PDB entry 8GDR | electron microscopy, 3.60 A resolution | chains D and F of the 7 polymer chains in the assembly

== Chain D ==
Name: Monoclonal antibody 002-S21B10 light chain variable domain
Source organism: Homo sapiens
Notes: antibody fragment or engineered binder
Amino-acid sequence (216 residues; numbered 1 to 216; the number before each row is that of its first residue):
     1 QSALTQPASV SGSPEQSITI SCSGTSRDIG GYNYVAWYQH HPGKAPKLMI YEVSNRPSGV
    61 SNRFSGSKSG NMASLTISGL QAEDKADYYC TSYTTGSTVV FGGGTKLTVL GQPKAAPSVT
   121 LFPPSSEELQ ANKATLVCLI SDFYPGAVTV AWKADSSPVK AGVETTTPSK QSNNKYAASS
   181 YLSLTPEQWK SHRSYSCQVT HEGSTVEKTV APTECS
Disulfides: Cys22-Cys90, Cys138-Cys197

== Chain F ==
Name: Spike glycoprotein
Source organism: Severe acute respiratory syndrome coronavirus 2
Reference sequence: P0DTC2 (SPIKE_SARS2); residue numbers follow UniProt; this construct covers 14-1149
Amino-acid sequence (1168 residues; each row starts with the number of its first residue; numbers below 1 keep their minus sign (Met-18 is residue -18)):
   -18 MGILPSPGMP ALLSLVSLLS VLLMGCVAET GTQCVNLTTR TQLPPAYTNS FTRGVYYPDK
    42 VFRSSVLHST QDLFLPFFSN VTWFHAIHVS GTNGTKRFDN PVLPFNDGVY FASTEKSNII
   102 RGWIFGTTLD SKTQSLLIVN NATNVVIKVC EFQFCNDPFL GVYYHKNNKS WMESEFRVYS
   162 SANNCTFEYV SQPFLMDLEG KQGNFKNLRE FVFKNIDGYF KIYSKHTPIN LVRDLPQGFS
   222 ALEPLVDLPI GINITRFQTL LALHRSYLTP GDSSSGWTAG AAAYYVGYLQ PRTFLLKYNE
   282 NGTITDAVDC ALDPLSETKC TLKSFTVEKG IYQTSNFRVQ PTESIVRFPN ITNLCPFGEV
   342 FNATRFASVY AWNRKRISNC VADYSVLYNS ASFSTFKCYG VSPTKLNDLC FTNVYADSFV
   402 IRGDEVRQIA PGQTGKIADY NYKLPDDFTG CVIAWNSNNL DSKVGGNYNY LYRLFRKSNL
   462 KPFERDISTE IYQAGSTPCN GVEGFNCYFP LQSYGFQPTN GVGYQPYRVV VLSFELLHAP
   522 ATVCGPKKST NLVKNKCVNF NFNGLTGTGV LTESNKKFLP FQQFGRDIAD TTDAVRDPQT
   582 LEILDITPCS FGGVSVITPG TNTSNQVAVL YQDVNCTEVP VAIHADQLTP TWRVYSTGSN
   642 VFQTRAGCLI GAEHVNNSYE CDIPIGAGIC ASYQTQTNSP SGAGSVASQS IIAYTMSLGA
   702 ENSVAYSNNS IAIPTNFTIS VTTEILPVSM TKTSVDCTMY ICGDSTECSN LLLQYGSFCT
   762 QLNRALTGIA VEQDKNTQEV FAQVKQIYKT PPIKDFGGFN FSQILPDPSK PSKRSPIEDL
   822 LFNKVTLADA GFIKQYGDCL GDIAARDLIC AQKFNGLTVL PPLLTDEMIA QYTSALLAGT
   882 ITSGWTFGAG PALQIPFPMQ MAYRFNGIGV TQNVLYENQK LIANQFNSAI GKIQDSLSST
   942 PSALGKLQDV VNQNAQALNT LVKQLSSNFG AISSVLNDIL SRLDPPEAEV QIDRLITGRL
  1002 QSLQTYVTQQ LIRAAEIRAS ANLAATKMSE CVLGQSKRVD FCGKGYHLMS FPQSAPHGVV
  1062 FLHVTYVPAQ EKNFTTAPAI CHDGKAHFPR EGVFVSNGTH WFVTQRNFYE PQIITTDNTF
  1122 VSGNCDVVIG IVNNTVYDPL QPELDSFK
Disordered / not traced: -18 to 13, 71-75, 618-640, 677-688, 828-850, 941-943, 1147-1149
Construct notes: initiating methionine (-18); expression tag (-17 to 13); conflict Ser682 (Arg in P0DTC2), Gly683 (Arg in P0DTC2), Gly685 (Arg in P0DTC2), Pro817 (Phe in P0DTC2), Pro892 (Ala in P0DTC2), Pro899 (Ala in P0DTC2), Pro942 (Ala in P0DTC2), Pro986 (Lys in P0DTC2), Pro987 (Val in P0DTC2)
Swiss-Prot annotation at these positions:
  - region: Asn280 to Cys301 (Putative superantigen), Arg403 to Asp405 (Integrin-binding motif), Asn448 to Phe456 (Immunodominant HLA epitope recognized by the CD8+), Pro681, Ala684 (Putative superantigen), Ser816 to Tyr837 (Fusion peptide 1), Lys835 to Phe855 (Fusion peptide 2)
  - site: Arg815, Ser816 (Cleavage)
  - glycosylation: Asn17 (N-linked (GlcNAc...) (complex) asparagine), Asn61 (N-linked (GlcNAc...) (hybrid) asparagine), Asn74 (N-linked (GlcNAc...) (complex) asparagine), Asn122 (N-linked (GlcNAc...) (hybrid) asparagine), Asn149 (N-linked (GlcNAc...) (complex) asparagine), Asn165 (N-linked (GlcNAc...) (complex) asparagine), Asn234 (N-linked (GlcNAc...) (high mannose) asparagine), Asn282 (N-linked (GlcNAc...) (complex) asparagine), Thr323 (O-linked (GalNAc) threonine), Ser325 (O-linked (HexNAc...) serine), Asn331 (N-linked (GlcNAc...) (complex) asparagine), Asn343 (N-linked (GlcNAc...) (complex) asparagine), Asn603 (N-linked (GlcNAc...) (hybrid) asparagine), Asn616 (N-linked (GlcNAc...) (complex) asparagine), Asn657 (N-linked (GlcNAc...) (complex) asparagine), Thr676 (O-linked (GlcNAc...) threonine), Thr678 (O-linked (GlcNAc...) threonine), Asn709 (N-linked (GlcNAc...) (high mannose) asparagine), Asn717 (N-linked (GlcNAc...) (hybrid) asparagine), Asn801 (N-linked (GlcNAc...) (hybrid) asparagine) and 3 more in UniProt
  - natural variant: Leu18 (L18F: In strain: Beta/B.1.351, Gamma/P.1 and 1 more), Thr19 (T19I: In strain: Omicron/BQ.1.1, Omicron/XBB.1.5 and 1 more; T19R: In strain: Delta/B.1.617.2, Omicron/BA.2 and 4 more), Thr20 (T20N: In strain: Gamma/P.1), Leu24 to Ala27 (sequence variant, change not given here; In strain: Omicron/BA.2, Omicron/BA.2.12.1 and 6 more), Pro26 (P26S: In strain: Gamma/P.1), Gln52 (Q52H: In strain: Omicron/EG.5.1), Ala67 (A67V: In strain: Eta/B.1.525, Omicron/BA.1), His69 to Val70 (deletion: In strain: Alpha/B.1.1.7, Eta/B.1.525 and 5 more), Gly75 (G75V: In strain: Lambda/C.37), Thr76 (T76I: In strain: Lambda/C.37), Asp80 (D80A: In strain: Beta/B.1.351), Val83 (V83A: In strain: Omicron/XBB.1.5, Omicron/EG.5.1), 79 further natural variant entries in UniProt
  - mutagenesis: His69 to Val70 (Increased incorporation of cleaved spike into virions), Asn121 (N121Q: Partial loss of biliverdin affinity), Arg190 (R190K: Partial loss of biliverdin affinity), Asn234 (N234Q: Increased resistance to neutralizing antibodies), Asn331 (N331Q: Reduced viral infectivity), Asn343 (N343Q: Reduced viral infectivity), Leu452 (L452R: Increased resistance to neutralizing antibodies. Decreases HLA binding to NF9 epitope. Increased binding affinity to human ACE2), Tyr453 (Y453F: Decreased HLA binding to NF9 epitope. Increased binding affinity to human ACE2), Ala475 (A475V: Increased resistance to neutralizing antibodies), Val483 (V483A: Increased resistance to neutralizing antibodies), Glu484 (E484D: Increased replication in human TMEM106B overexpressing cells), Phe490 (F490L: Increased resistance to neutralizing antibodies and human covalescent sera neutralization), 12 further mutagenesis entries in UniProt
Disulfides: Cys291-Cys301, Cys538-Cys590, Cys617-Cys649, Cys662-Cys671, Cys738-Cys760, Cys743-Cys749, Cys1032-Cys1043, Cys1082-Cys1126
Covalent attachments: N-acetylglucosamine (NAG) linked to Asn331, Asn343, Asn603, Asn616, Asn657, Asn709, Asn717, Asn801, Asn1074, Asn1098, Asn1134

== How chain D and chain F interact ==
Contacting residue pairs (8; chain D residue first):
  Tyr32(D) with Thr500(F)
  Tyr34(D) with Asn439(F), hydrogen bond; Asn440(F), hydrogen bond; Pro499(F)
  Glu52(D) with Asn440(F)
  Tyr93(D) with Val445(F), hydrophobic
  Thr94(D) with Thr500(F)
  Ser97(D) with Gly446(F)
Other interface residues (no listed pair), chain D (7 interface residues in all): Thr95
Other interface residues (no listed pair), chain F (7 interface residues in all): Gln498

== Summary ==
Chain D and chain F each contribute 7 residues to their interface, with 2 hydrogen bonds. Polar pairs include
Tyr34(D)-Asn439(F) and Tyr34(D)-Asn440(F). Covalently linked N-acetylglucosamine: at Asn331(F), Asn343(F),
Asn603(F), Asn616(F), Asn657(F) and Asn709(F) and 5 more. From UniProt: 24 mutagenesis sites on chain F.
Here chain D is Monoclonal antibody 002-S21B10 light chain variable domain (Homo sapiens) and chain F is Spike
glycoprotein (Severe acute respiratory syndrome coronavirus 2). Entry 8GDR (SARS-Cov2 S protein structure in
complex with neutralizing monoclonal antibody 002-S21B10) was determined by electron microscopy.
